PDB entry 3CTB | X-ray diffraction, 2.00 A resolution | chain A

[Chain A]
Name: Pregnane X receptor, Linker, Steroid receptor coactivator 1
From: Homo sapiens
Notes: EC 2.3.1.48; fragment: PXR, residues 130-434, linker, SRC-1, residues 678-700
UniProt: chimeric construct of O75469, Q15788: residues 130-434 from O75469 (NR1I2_HUMAN) positions 130-434 (same numbers); residues 440-462 from Q15788 positions 678-700 (UniProt number = residue number + 238)
Chain sequence (344 residues; each row starts with the number of its first residue):
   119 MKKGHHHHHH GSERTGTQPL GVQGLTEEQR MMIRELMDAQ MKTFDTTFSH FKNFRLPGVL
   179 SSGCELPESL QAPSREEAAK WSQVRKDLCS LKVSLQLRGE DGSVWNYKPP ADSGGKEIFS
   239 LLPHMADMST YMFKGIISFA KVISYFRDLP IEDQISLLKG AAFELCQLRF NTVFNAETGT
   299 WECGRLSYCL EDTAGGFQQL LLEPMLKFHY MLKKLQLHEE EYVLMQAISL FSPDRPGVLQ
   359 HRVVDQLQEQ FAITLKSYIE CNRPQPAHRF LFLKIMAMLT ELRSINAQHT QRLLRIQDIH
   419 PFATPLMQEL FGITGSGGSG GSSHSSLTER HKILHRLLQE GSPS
Unresolved in the structure: 119-141, 179-191, 310-315, 433-443, 459-462
Differences from the reference sequence: expression tag (119-129); linker (435-439)
Curated features (UniProtKB/Swiss-Prot):
  - binding site (hyperforin): Ser247, Gln285 to Phe288, His407
  - motif: Leu452 to Leu456 (LXXLL motif 4)
  - modified residue: Ser460 (Phosphoserine)

[Summary]
UniProt lists 6 hyperforin-binding residues.
Chain A is Pregnane X receptor, Linker, Steroid receptor coactivator 1 (Homo sapiens); the structure, Tethered
PXR-LBD/SRC-1p apoprotein, was determined by X-ray diffraction (same publication as 3HVL).
